3C6L - chains C and H of the 8 polymer chains in the assembly; structure by X-ray diffraction, 3.40 A resolution.

== Chain C ==
Molecule: H-2 class II histocompatibility antigen, A-B alpha chain
Source organism: Mus musculus
UniProt: P14434 (HA2B_MOUSE); residues 1-182 here correspond to UniProt positions 27-208 (UniProt number = residue number + 26)
Amino-acid sequence (182 residues; numbered 1 to 182; the number before each row is that of its first residue):
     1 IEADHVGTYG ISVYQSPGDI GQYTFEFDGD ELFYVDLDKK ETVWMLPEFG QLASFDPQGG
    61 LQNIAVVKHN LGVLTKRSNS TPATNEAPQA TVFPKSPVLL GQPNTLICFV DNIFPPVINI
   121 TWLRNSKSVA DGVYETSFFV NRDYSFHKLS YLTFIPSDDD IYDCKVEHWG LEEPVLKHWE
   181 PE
Cystine bridges: Cys-108/Cys-164

== Chain H ==
Molecule: 3K peptide, Linker, and H-2 class II histocompatibility antigen (A beta chain)
Source organism: Mus musculus
Notes: fragment: Fusion protein of Ealpha3K peptide residues 1-13, linker 14-28 and MHC class II Ab
UniProt: P14483 (HB2A_MOUSE); residues 29-217 here correspond to UniProt positions 30-218 (UniProt number = residue number + 1)
Amino-acid sequence (217 residues; row label = number of the first residue in the row):
     1 FEAQKAKANK AVDGGGGSLV PRGSGGGGSE RHFVYQFMGE CYFTNGTQRI RYVTRYIYNR
    61 EEYVRYDSDV GEHRAVTELG RPDAEYWNSQ PEILERTRAE LDTVCRHNYE GPETHTSLRR
   121 LEQPNVVISL SRTEALNHHN TLVCSVTDFY PAKIKVRWFR NGQEETVGVS STQLIRNGDW
   181 TFQVLVMLEM TPRRGEVYTC HVEHPSLKSP ITVEWKA
Not modelled in the structure: 13-30, 132-138
Cystine bridges: Cys-41/Cys-105, Cys-144/Cys-200
Construct notes: linker (14-28); engineered mutation Lys-216 (Arg217 in P14483)
Metal / ion sites: Ca2+: Glu-2 (shared with 3 residues of chain E)

== Interface between chain C and chain H ==
Residue-residue contacts (14):
  Ala-3(C) / Phe-159(H)  hydrophobic
  Ala-3(C) / Gly-162(H)
  Ala-3(C) / Gln-163(H)
  Ala-3(C) / Glu-164(H)
  Asp-4(C) / Gln-163(H)  hydrogen bond (backbone-side chain)
  His-5(C) / Gln-163(H)  hydrogen bond (backbone-side chain)
  Val-6(C) / Gln-163(H)
  Arg-142(C) / Arg-160(H)
  Arg-142(C) / Met-190(H)
  Arg-142(C) / Thr-191(H)  hydrogen bond (side chain-backbone)
  Arg-142(C) / Arg-193(H)  hydrogen bond (backbone-side chain)
  Arg-142(C) / Glu-196(H)  salt bridge
  Arg-142(C) / Tyr-198(H)  hydrogen bond
  Tyr-144(C) / Arg-193(H)
Also at the interface, not in a pair above, chain H (11 interface residues in all): Pro-192

== Overview ==
6 residues of chain C face 11 of chain H across their interface; the contacts include 5 hydrogen bonds and 1
salt bridge. Among the polar pairs are Arg-142(C)/Glu-196(H), Asp-4(C)/Gln-163(H) and His-5(C)/Gln-163(H).
Here chain C is H-2 class II histocompatibility antigen, A-B alpha chain and chain H is 3K peptide, Linker,
and H-2 class II histocompatibility antigen (A beta chain), both from Mus musculus. Entry 3C6L (Crystal
structure of mouse MHC class II I-Ab/3K peptide complexed with mouse TCR 2W20) was determined by X-ray
diffraction together with 3C5Z and 3C60 from the same study.
